1VBC - chains 1 and 4 of the 5 polymer chains in the assembly; structure by X-ray diffraction, 2.80 A resolution.

# Chain 1
Name: Poliovirus type 3
Source organism: Poliovirus type 3 (strains P3/LEON/37 AND P3/LEON 12A[1]B)
Reference sequence: P03302 (POLG_POL3L); residues 3-302 here correspond to UniProt positions 578-877 (UniProt number = residue number + 575)
Amino-acid sequence (300 residues; row label = number of the first residue in the row):
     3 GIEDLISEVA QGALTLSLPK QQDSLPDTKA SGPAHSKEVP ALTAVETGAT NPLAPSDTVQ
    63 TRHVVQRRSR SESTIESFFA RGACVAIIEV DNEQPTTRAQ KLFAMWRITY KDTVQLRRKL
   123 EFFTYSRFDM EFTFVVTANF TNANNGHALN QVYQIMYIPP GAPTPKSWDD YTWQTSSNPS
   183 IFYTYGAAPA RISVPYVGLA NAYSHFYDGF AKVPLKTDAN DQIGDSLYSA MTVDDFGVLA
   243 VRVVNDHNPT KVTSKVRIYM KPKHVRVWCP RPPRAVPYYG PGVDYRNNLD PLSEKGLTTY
Disordered / not traced: 3-23
Small-molecule neighbours: r77975 (J77; (methylpyridazine piperidine ethyloxyphenyl)ethylacetate): I110, Y112, F130, M132, F134, Y159, P181, I183, I194, V196, V199, Y205, S206, H207, M233, F238, L241

# Chain 4
Name: Poliovirus type 3
Source organism: Poliovirus type 3 (strains P3/LEON/37 AND P3/LEON 12A[1]B)
Reference sequence: P03302 (POLG_POL3L); residues 2-69 here correspond to UniProt positions 1-68 (UniProt number = residue number - 1)
Amino-acid sequence (68 residues; each row starts with the number of its first residue):
     2 GAQVSSQKVG AHENSNRAYG GSTINYTTIN YYKDSASNAA SKQDYSQDPS KFTEPLKDVL
    62 IKTAPALN
Disordered / not traced: 17-22

# How chain 1 and chain 4 interact
Residue-residue contacts (34; chain 1 residue first):
  D25(1) - K9(4)  salt bridge
  E40(1) - T64(4)
  V41(1) - T64(4)  hydrogen bond (backbone-backbone)
  P42(1) - K63(4)
  T45(1) - A67(4)
  A46(1) - A67(4)
  A46(1) - L68(4)  hydrophobic
  T49(1) - L57(4)
  A51(1) - T54(4)
  A51(1) - E55(4)
  A51(1) - L57(4)  hydrophobic
  T52(1) - T54(4)  hydrogen bond (backbone-backbone)
  T52(1) - E55(4)
  P54(1) - E55(4)
  P54(1) - K63(4)
  L55(1) - K63(4)
  D59(1) - K63(4)  salt bridge
  S71(1) - K9(4)  hydrogen bond
  T76(1) - D45(4)
  E78(1) - A41(4)
  E78(1) - D45(4)
  A82(1) - K43(4)
  D131(1) - A37(4)
  S195(1) - A37(4)
  S195(1) - S38(4)
  P197(1) - A37(4)  hydrophobic
  K265(1) - A37(4)  hydrogen bond (side chain-backbone)
  K265(1) - S38(4)
  K265(1) - N39(4)  hydrogen bond (side chain-backbone)
  H266(1) - S36(4)
  H266(1) - A37(4)
  H266(1) - N39(4)  hydrogen bond (side chain-backbone)
  H266(1) - A40(4)  hydrogen bond (side chain-backbone)
  P272(1) - F53(4)
Interface residues without a listed pair, chain 1 (26 interface residues in all): G50, N53, S73, V196
Interface residues without a listed pair, chain 4 (18 interface residues in all): P56

# Summary
26 residues of chain 1 and 18 residues of chain 4 are in contact, with 7 hydrogen bonds and 2 salt bridges.
Among the polar pairs are D25(1)-K9(4), D59(1)-K63(4) and S71(1)-K9(4). Ligands of chain 1: r77975.
Chain 1 is Poliovirus type 3 and chain 4 is Poliovirus type 3, both from Poliovirus type 3 (strains P3/LEON/37
AND P3/LEON 12A[1]B); the structure, Poliovirus (type 3, sabin strain) (P3/sabin, P3/leon/12A(1)B) complexed
with R77975, was determined by X-ray diffraction together with 1VBA, 1VBB, 1VBD and 1VBE from the same study.
